Entry 2QA4 (X-ray diffraction, 3.00 A resolution); this record covers chains 0 and T of the 31 polymer chains in the assembly.

== Chain 0 ==
Molecule: 23S ribosomal RNA
Source organism: Haloarcula marismortui
Sequence (2922 nucleotides; numbered 2 to 2923; the number before each row is that of its first residue):
     2 UUGGCUACUA UGCCAGCUGG UGGAUUGCUC GGCUCAGGCG CUGAUGAAGG ACGUGCCAAG
    62 CUGCGAUAAG CCAUGGGGAG CCGCACGGAG GCGAAGAACC AUGGAUUUCC GAAUGAGAAU
   122 CUCUCUAACA AUUGCUUCGC GCAAUGAGGA ACCCCGAGAA CUGAAACAUC UCAGUAUCGG
   182 GAGGAACAGA AAACGCAAUG UGAUGUCGUU AGUAACCGCG AGUGAACGCG AUACAGCCCA
   242 AACCGAAGCC CUCACGGGCA AUGUGGUGUC AGGGCUACCU CUCAUCAGCC GACCGUCUCG
   302 ACGAAGUCUC UUGGAACAGA GCGUGAUACA GGGUGACAAC CCCGUACUCG AGACCAGUAC
   362 GACGUGCGGU AGUGCCAGAG UAGCGGGGGU UGGAUAUCCC UCGCGAAUAA CGCAGGCAUC
   422 GACUGCGAAG GCUAAACACA ACCUGAGACC GAUAGUGAAC AAGUAGUGUG AACGAACGCU
   482 GCAAAGUACC CUCAGAAGGG AGGCGAAAUA GAGCAUGAAA UCAGUUGGCG AUCGAGCGAC
   542 AGGGCAUACA AGGUCCCUCG ACGAAUGACC GACGCGCGAG CGUCCAGUAA GACUCACGGG
   602 AAGCCGAUGU UCUGUCGUAC GUUUUGAAAA ACGAGCCAGG GAGUGUGUCU GCAUGGCAAG
   662 UCUAACCGGA GUAUCCGGGG AGGCACAGGG AAACCGACAU GGCCGCAGGG CUUUGCCCGA
   722 GGGCCGCCGU CUUCAAGGGC GGGGAGCCAU GUGGACACGA CCCGAAUCCG GACGAUCUAC
   782 GCAUGGACAA GAUGAAGCGU GCCGAAAGGC ACGUGGAAGU CUGUUAGAGU UGGUGUCCUA
   842 CAAUACCCUC UCGUGAUCUA UGUGUAGGGG UGAAAGGCCC AUCGAGUCCG GCAACAGCUG
   902 GUUCCAAUCG AAACAUGUCG AAGCAUGACC UCCGCCGAGG UAGUCUGUGA GGUAGAGCGA
   962 CCGAUUGGUG UGUCCGCCUC CGAGAGGAGU CGGCACACCU GUCAAACUCC AAACUUACAG
  1022 ACGCCGUUUG ACGCGGGGAU UCCGGUGCGC GGGGUAAGCC UGUGUACCAG GAGGGGAACA
  1082 ACCCAGAGAU AGGUUAAGGU CCCCAAGUGU GGAUUAAGUG UAAUCCUCUG AAGGUGGUCU
  1142 CGAGCCCUAG ACAGCCGGGA GGUGAGCUUA GAAGCAGCUA CCCUCUAAGA AAAGCGUAAC
  1202 AGCUUACCGG CCGAGGUUUG AGGCGCCCAA AAUGAUCGGG ACUCAAAUCC ACCACCGAGA
  1262 CCUGUCCGUA CCACUCAUAC UGGUAAUCGA GUAGAUUGGC GCUCUAAUUG GAUGGAAGUA
  1322 GGGGUGAAAA CUCCUAUGGA CCGAUUAGUG ACGAAAAUCC UGGCCAUAGU AGCAGCGAUA
  1382 GUCGGGUGAG AACCCCGACG GCCUAAUGGA UAAGGGUUCC UCAGCACUGC UGAUCAGCUG
  1442 AGGGUUAGCC GGUCCUAAGU CAUACCGCAA CUCGACUAUG ACGAAAUGGG AAACGGGUUA
  1502 AUAUUCCCGU GCCACUAUGC AGUGAAAGUU GACGCCCUGG GGUCGAUCAC GCUGGGCAUU
  1562 CGCCCAGUCG AACCGUCCAA CUCCGUGGAA GCCGUAAUGG CAGGAAGCGG ACGAACGGCG
  1622 GCAUAGGGAA ACGUGAUUCA ACCUGGGGCC CAUGAAAAGA CGAGCAUAGU GUCCGUACCG
  1682 AGAACCGACA CAGGUGUCCA UGGCGGCGAA AGCCAAGGCC UGUCGGGAGC AACCAACGUU
  1742 AGGGAAUUCG GCAAGUUAGU CCCGUACCUU CGGAAGAAGG GAUGCCUGCU CCGGAACGGA
  1802 GCAGGUCGCA GUGACUCGGA AGCUCGGACU GUCUAGUAAC AACAUAGGUG ACCGCAAAUC
  1862 CGCAAGGACU CGUACGGUCA CUGAAUCCUG CCCAGUGCAG GUAUCUGAAC ACCUCGUACA
  1922 AGAGGACGAA GGACCUGUCA ACGGCGGGGG UAACUAUGAC CCUCUUAAGG UAGCGUAGUA
  1982 CCUUGCCGCA UCAGUAGCGG CUUGCAUGAA UGGAUUAACC AGAGCUUCAC UGUCCCAACG
  2042 UUGGGCCCGG UGAACUGUAC AUUCCAGUGC GGAGUCUGGA GACACCCAGG GGGAAGCGAA
  2102 GACCCUAUGG AGCUUUACUG CAGGCUGUCG CUGAGACGUG GUCGCCGAUG UGCAGCAUAG
  2162 GUAGGAGACA CUACACAGGU ACCCGCGCUA GCGGGCCACC GAGUCAACAG UGAAAUACUA
  2222 CCCGUCGGUG ACUGCGACUC UCACUCCGGG AGGAGGACAC CGAUAGCCGG GCAGUUUGAC
  2282 UGGGGCGGUA CGCGCUCGAA AAGAUAUCGA GCGCGCCCUA UGGCUAUCUC AGCCGGGACA
  2342 GAGACCCGGC GAAGAGUGCA AGAGCAAAAG AUAGCUUGAC AGUGUUCUUC CCAACGAGGA
  2402 ACGCUGACGC GAAAGCGUGG UCUAGCGAAC CAAUUAGCCU GCUUGAUGCG GGCAAUUGAU
  2462 GACAGAAAAG CUACCCUAGG GAUAACAGAG UCGUCACUCG CAAGAGCACA UAUCGACCGA
  2522 GUGGCUUGCU ACCUCGAUGU CGGUUCCCUC CAUCCUGCCC GUGCAGAAGC GGGCAAGGGU
  2582 GAGGUUGUUC GCCUAUUAAA GGAGGUCGUG AGCUGGGUUU AGACCGUCGU GAGACAGGUC
  2642 GGCUGCUAUC UACUGGGUGU GUAAUGGUGU CUGACAAGAA CGACCGUAUA GUACGAGAGG
  2702 AACUACGGUU GGUGGCCACU GGUGUACCGG UUGUUCGAGA GAGCACGUGC CGGGUAGCCA
  2762 CGCCACACGG GGUAAGAGCU GAACGCAUCU AAGCUCGAAA CCCACUUGGA AAAGAGACAC
  2822 CGCCGAGGUC CCGCGUACAA GACGCGGUCG AUAGACUCGG GGUGUGCGCG UCGAGGUAAC
  2882 GAGACGUUAA GCCCACGAGC ACUAACAGAC CAAAGCCAUC AU
Not modelled in the structure: 2-9, 126-127, 628, 715, 971-998, 1560, 1952-1963, 2137-2236, 2339-2343, 2665-2666, 2915-2923
Differences from the reference sequence: conflict C560 (U3155 in 3377779)
Modified positions: OMU (o2'-methyluridine 5'-monophosphate) at position 2587, OMG (o2'-methylguanosine-5'-monophosphate) at position 2588, UR3 (3-methyluridine-5'-monophoshate) at position 2619, PSU (pseudouridine-5'-monophosphate) at position 2621
Ion coordination: Mg2+ site 1 near G28 (its only coordinating residue here); Na+ site 1: C40, G41; Na+ site 2: G56, A59, G61; Na+ site 3 near U108 (its only coordinating residue here); Mg2+ site 2 near U115 (its only coordinating residue here); Na+ site 4: C130, U146; Na+ site 5 near C141 (its only coordinating residue here); Mg2+ site 3 near C162 (its only coordinating residue here); Na+ site 6: A165, A166, A167; Mg2+ site 4 near C168 (its only coordinating residue here); K+ site 1 near U172 (its only coordinating residue here); Mg2+ site 5 near G175 (its only coordinating residue here); 63 more Mg2+ sites not listed; 62 more Na+ sites not listed; 1 more K+ sites not listed

== Chain T ==
Molecule: 50S ribosomal protein L24P
Source organism: Haloarcula marismortui
Reference sequence: P10972 (RL24_HALMA); residues 0-119 here correspond to UniProt positions 1-120 (UniProt number = residue number + 1)
Chain sequence (120 residues; each row starts with the number of its first residue; numbering starts at 0):
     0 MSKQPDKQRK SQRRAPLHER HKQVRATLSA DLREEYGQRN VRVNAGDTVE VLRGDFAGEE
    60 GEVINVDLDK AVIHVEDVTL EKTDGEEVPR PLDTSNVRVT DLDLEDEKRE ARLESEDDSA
Not modelled in the structure: 0
Ion coordination: Na+: Ser-94, Asn-95 (shared with C342(0) of chain 0); Mg2+: Ser-114, Asp-117

== Chain 0 / chain T interface ==
Contacting residue pairs (108):
  U30(0) / Asp-5(T)  hydrogen bond to the sugar
  U30(0) / Arg-8(T)  salt bridge to the phosphate
  C31(0) / Asp-5(T)  phosphate contact
  C31(0) / Arg-8(T)  salt bridge to the phosphate
  C31(0) / Arg-12(T)  salt bridge to the phosphate
  C31(0) / Arg-13(T)  hydrogen bond to the base
  G32(0) / Asp-5(T)  base contact
  G32(0) / Lys-9(T)  salt bridge to the phosphate
  G32(0) / Arg-13(T)  salt bridge to the phosphate
  G79(0) / His-20(T)  sugar contact
  G79(0) / Arg-111(T)  salt bridge to the phosphate
  A80(0) / Arg-41(T)  sugar contact
  A80(0) / Asn-43(T)  hydrogen bond to the phosphate
  A80(0) / Asp-105(T)  phosphate contact
  A80(0) / Arg-111(T)  salt bridge to the phosphate
  G81(0) / Arg-41(T)  salt bridge to the phosphate
  G81(0) / Asn-43(T)  phosphate contact
  G81(0) / Ala-44(T)  hydrogen bond to the phosphate
  G81(0) / Val-65(T)  sugar contact
  G81(0) / Leu-67(T)  phosphate contact
  C82(0) / Leu-16(T)  phosphate contact
  C82(0) / Val-65(T)  phosphate contact
  C82(0) / Leu-67(T)  hydrogen bond to the phosphate
  C83(0) / Leu-16(T)  phosphate contact
  C85(0) / Asp-68(T)  phosphate contact
  C87(0) / Lys-69(T)  hydrogen bond to the base
  A95(0) / Asp-105(T)  base contact
  G97(0) / Asp-105(T)  hydrogen bond to the base
  G97(0) / Lys-107(T)  hydrogen bond to the base
  A99(0) / Leu-16(T)  sugar contact
  A99(0) / His-17(T)  base contact
  A99(0) / His-20(T)  hydrogen bond to the base
  C100(0) / Pro-15(T)  sugar contact
  C100(0) / Leu-16(T)  hydrogen bond to the sugar
  C100(0) / His-17(T)  hydrogen bond to the sugar
  C101(0) / His-17(T)  hydrogen bond to the sugar
  G301(0) / Glu-18(T)  phosphate contact
  C303(0) / Asp-116(T)  sugar contact
  C303(0) / Asp-117(T)  phosphate contact
  C303(0) / Ser-118(T)  hydrogen bond to the phosphate
  A306(0) / Arg-38(T)  salt bridge to the phosphate
  G307(0) / Arg-38(T)  salt bridge to the phosphate
  U308(0) / Arg-32(T)  salt bridge to the phosphate
  U308(0) / Arg-38(T)  salt bridge to the phosphate
  U308(0) / Arg-52(T)  hydrogen bond to the sugar
  U308(0) / Ser-94(T)  base contact
  U308(0) / Asn-95(T)  base contact
  U308(0) / Arg-97(T)  salt bridge to the phosphate
  C309(0) / Arg-97(T)  salt bridge to the phosphate
  G315(0) / Asp-54(T)  hydrogen bond to the sugar
  A316(0) / Arg-52(T)  phosphate contact
  A316(0) / Asp-54(T)  sugar contact
  A317(0) / Arg-52(T)  phosphate contact
  C318(0) / Arg-52(T)  salt bridge to the phosphate
  A331(0) / Gln-7(T)  base contact
  G332(0) / Lys-2(T)  hydrogen bond to the sugar
  G332(0) / Gln-3(T)  sugar contact
  G332(0) / Pro-4(T)  sugar contact
  G332(0) / Gln-7(T)  hydrogen bond to the base
  G333(0) / Pro-4(T)  sugar contact
  G333(0) / Gln-7(T)  sugar contact
  G333(0) / Arg-8(T)  phosphate contact
  G333(0) / Gln-11(T)  hydrogen bond to the base
  G334(0) / Arg-8(T)  salt bridge to the phosphate
  G334(0) / Gln-11(T)  sugar contact
  G334(0) / Ser-94(T)  hydrogen bond to the base
  U335(0) / Asp-92(T)  sugar contact
  U335(0) / Asn-95(T)  hydrogen bond to the sugar
  G336(0) / Gly-53(T)  base contact
  G336(0) / Asp-54(T)  hydrogen bond to the base
  G336(0) / Arg-89(T)  hydrogen bond to the base
  G336(0) / Asn-95(T)  phosphate contact
  C342(0) / Thr-26(T)  phosphate contact
  C342(0) / Arg-38(T)  salt bridge to the phosphate
  C342(0) / Ser-94(T)  hydrogen bond to the sugar
  C343(0) / Lys-21(T)  sugar contact
  C343(0) / Arg-24(T)  phosphate contact
  C343(0) / Thr-26(T)  phosphate contact
  C343(0) / Arg-38(T)  phosphate contact
  C343(0) / Asn-39(T)  phosphate contact
  C343(0) / Ser-94(T)  sugar contact
  C344(0) / Lys-21(T)  sugar contact
  C344(0) / Arg-24(T)  salt bridge to the phosphate
  C344(0) / Asn-39(T)  phosphate contact
  G345(0) / Lys-21(T)  salt bridge to the phosphate
  G446(0) / Ser-1(T)  phosphate contact
  G446(0) / Lys-6(T)  salt bridge to the phosphate
  A447(0) / Ser-1(T)  phosphate contact
  A447(0) / Lys-2(T)  hydrogen bond to the phosphate
  A447(0) / Gln-3(T)  phosphate contact
  A447(0) / Lys-6(T)  salt bridge to the phosphate
  G448(0) / Lys-2(T)  salt bridge to the phosphate
  G448(0) / Gln-3(T)  hydrogen bond to the base
  C483(0) / Arg-89(T)  hydrogen bond to the base
  A484(0) / Leu-79(T)  sugar contact
  A484(0) / Arg-89(T)  sugar contact
  A484(0) / Pro-90(T)  sugar contact
  A485(0) / Pro-90(T)  phosphate contact
  A486(0) / Leu-79(T)  sugar contact
  A486(0) / Glu-80(T)  hydrogen bond to the sugar
  A486(0) / Lys-81(T)  salt bridge to the phosphate
  A486(0) / Val-87(T)  phosphate contact
  G487(0) / Lys-81(T)  salt bridge to the phosphate
  G487(0) / Thr-82(T)  hydrogen bond to the phosphate
  U488(0) / Thr-82(T)  sugar contact
  A489(0) / Thr-82(T)  base contact
  A489(0) / Asp-83(T)  sugar contact
  G504(0) / Thr-82(T)  base contact
Interface residues without a listed pair, chain 0 (51 interface residues in all): G77, G78, A302, G304, C341
Interface residues without a listed pair, chain T (57 interface residues in all): Ala-25, Val-42, Leu-51, Asp-66, Glu-106, Arg-108

== Summary ==
Chain 0 and chain T form an interface of 51 and 57 residues respectively; the contacts include 28 hydrogen
bonds and 24 salt bridges. Polar pairs include C31(0)/Arg-13(T), C87(0)/Lys-69(T) and G97(0)/Asp-105(T).
C40(0) and G41(0) coordinate Na+ site 1.
Here chain 0 is 23S ribosomal RNA and chain T is 50S ribosomal protein L24P, both from Haloarcula marismortui.
Entry 2QA4 (A more complete structure of the the L7/L12 stalk of the Haloarcula marismortui 50S large
ribosomal ...) was determined by X-ray diffraction.
